Entry 8YVJ (X-ray diffraction, 1.65 A resolution); this record covers chains A and B.

# Chain A
Molecule: H5.2 nanobody (VHH)
Source organism: Camelus dromedarius
Notes: antibody fragment or engineered binder
Chain sequence (129 residues; row label = number of the first residue in the row):
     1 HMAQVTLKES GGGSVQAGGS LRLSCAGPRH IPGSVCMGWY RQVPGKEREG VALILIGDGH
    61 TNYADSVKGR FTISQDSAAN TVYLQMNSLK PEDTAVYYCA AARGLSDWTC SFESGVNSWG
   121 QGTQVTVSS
Disulfides: Cys25-Cys99, Cys36-Cys110

# Chain B
Molecule: Toxin A
Source organism: Clostridioides difficile 342
Notes: EC 3.4.22.-
UniProtKB: P16154 (TCDA_CLODI); residue numbers follow UniProt; this construct covers 2592-2710
Chain sequence (121 residues; numbered 2590 to 2710; the number before each row is that of its first residue):
  2590 HMGANGYKTI DNKNFYFRNG LPQIGVFKGS NGFEYFAPAN TDANNIEGQA IRYQNRFLHL
  2650 LGKIYYFGNN SKAVTGWQTI NGKVYYFMPD TAMAAAGGLF EIDGVIYFFG VDGVKAPGIY
  2710 G
Not modelled in the structure: 2590-2592
Construct notes: expression tag (2590-2591)

# Chain A / chain B interface
Pairs across the interface (34):
  Arg29(A) - Thr2668(B)
  Arg29(A) - Ile2669(B)
  Arg29(A) - Asn2670(B)  hydrogen bond (backbone-backbone)
  His30(A) - Tyr2655(B)
  His30(A) - Gln2667(B)  hydrogen bond
  His30(A) - Thr2668(B)
  His30(A) - Ile2669(B)
  Ile31(A) - Gln2667(B)
  Ile31(A) - Thr2668(B)  hydrogen bond (backbone-backbone)
  Pro32(A) - Trp2666(B)
  Pro32(A) - Gln2667(B)
  Gly33(A) - Trp2666(B)  hydrogen bond (backbone-backbone)
  Gly33(A) - Gln2667(B)
  Gly33(A) - Thr2668(B)  hydrogen bond (backbone-side chain)
  Ser34(A) - Thr2668(B)
  Val35(A) - Thr2668(B)
  Ile56(A) - Thr2668(B)
  Ile56(A) - Gly2671(B)
  Ile56(A) - Val2673(B)
  Gly57(A) - Gly2671(B)  hydrogen bond (backbone-backbone)
  Gly57(A) - Val2673(B)
  Asp58(A) - Lys2704(B)  salt bridge
  Asp58(A) - Pro2706(B)
  Asp58(A) - Gly2707(B)  hydrogen bond (side chain-backbone)
  Gln75(A) - Gly2671(B)  hydrogen bond (side chain-backbone)
  Ser77(A) - Lys2672(B)  hydrogen bond (backbone-side chain)
  Ala78(A) - Asn2670(B)
  Ala79(A) - Asn2670(B)  hydrogen bond (backbone-backbone)
  Ala79(A) - Gly2671(B)
  Asn80(A) - Thr2668(B)  hydrogen bond (side chain-backbone)
  Asn80(A) - Asn2670(B)
  Asn80(A) - Gly2671(B)  hydrogen bond (side chain-backbone)
  Trp108(A) - Trp2666(B)  hydrophobic
  Trp108(A) - Tyr2696(B)  hydrogen bond
Also at the interface, not in a pair above, chain B (16 interface residues in all): Val2663, Ala2705, Ile2708

# Overview
The chain A/chain B interface involves 16 residues from each chain; the contacts include 13 hydrogen bonds and
1 salt bridge. Among the polar pairs are Asp58(A)-Lys2704(B), His30(A)-Gln2667(B) and Gly33(A)-Thr2668(B).
Chain A is H5.2 nanobody (VHH) (Camelus dromedarius) and chain B is Toxin A (Clostridioides difficile 342);
the structure, Crystal structure of the C. difficile toxin A CROPs domain fragment 2592-2710 bound to H5.2
nanobody, was determined by X-ray diffraction (same publication as 8YVO).
